Entry 6HUK (electron microscopy, 3.69 A resolution); this record covers chains A and E of the 6 polymer chains in the assembly.

# Chain A
Molecule: Gamma-aminobutyric acid receptor subunit alpha-1
From: Bos taurus
UniProtKB: chimeric construct of P08219, P14867: residues -34 to -8 from P08219 (GBRA1_BOVIN) positions 1-27 (UniProt number = residue number + 35); residues 1-429 from P14867 positions 28-456 (UniProt number = residue number + 27)
Amino-acid sequence (464 residues; each row starts with the number of its first residue; numbers below 1 keep their minus sign (Met-34 is residue -34)):
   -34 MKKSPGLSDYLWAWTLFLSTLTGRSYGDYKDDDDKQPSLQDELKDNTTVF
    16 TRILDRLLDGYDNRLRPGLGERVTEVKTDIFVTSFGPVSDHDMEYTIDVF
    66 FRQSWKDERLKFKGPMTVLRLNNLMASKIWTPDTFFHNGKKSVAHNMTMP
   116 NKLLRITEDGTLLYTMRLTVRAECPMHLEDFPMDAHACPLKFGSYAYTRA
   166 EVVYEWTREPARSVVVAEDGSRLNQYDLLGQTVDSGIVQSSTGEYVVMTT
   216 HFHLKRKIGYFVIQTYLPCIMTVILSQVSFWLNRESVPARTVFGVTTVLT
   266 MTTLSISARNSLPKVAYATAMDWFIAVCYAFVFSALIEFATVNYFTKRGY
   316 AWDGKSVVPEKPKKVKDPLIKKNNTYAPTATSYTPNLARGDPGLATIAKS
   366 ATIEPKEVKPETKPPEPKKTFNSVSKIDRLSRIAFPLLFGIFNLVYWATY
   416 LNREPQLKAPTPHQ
Not modelled in the structure: -34 to 9, 322-383, 419-429
Cystine bridges: Cys139-Cys153
Glycans and other covalent adducts: glycan linked to Asn111
Sequence notes: linker (-7 to 0)
Residues lining bound ligands:
  - bicuculline methochloride (H0Z): Asp44, Phe46, Phe65, Arg67, Leu118, Thr130
  - PIO ([(2R)-2-octanoyloxy-3-[oxidanyl-[(1R,2R,3S,4R,5R,6S)-2,3,6-tris(oxidanyl)-4,5-diphosphonooxy-cyclohexyl]oxy-phosphoryl]oxy-propyl] octanoate): Arg249, Glu303, Thr306, Phe310, Thr311, Lys312, Arg313, Phe386, Asn387, Ser388, Ser390, Lys391, Ile392, Leu395
UniProt features mapped onto this chain:
  - binding site (4-aminobutanoate): Arg67, Thr130
  - binding site (3alpha-hydroxy-5alpha-pregnan-11,20-dione): Trp246
  - glycosylation (N-linked (GlcNAc...) asparagine): Asn11, Asn111
Reported in the primary citation:
  - binding site for bicuculline methochloride: Phe65

# Chain E
Molecule: Gamma-aminobutyric acid receptor subunit beta-3
From: Homo sapiens
UniProtKB: P28472 (GBRB3_HUMAN), isoform P28472-2; residues -24 to 448 here correspond to UniProt positions 1-473 (UniProt number = residue number + 25)
Amino-acid sequence (473 residues; each row starts with the number of its first residue; numbers below 1 keep their minus sign (Met-24 is residue -24)):
   -24 MCSGLLELLLPIWLSWTLGTRGSEPRSVNDPGNMSFVKETVDKLLKGYDI
    26 RLRPDFGGPPVCVGMNIDIASIDMVSEVNMDYTLTMYFQQYWRDKRLAYS
    76 GIPLNLTLDNRVADQLWVPDTYFLNDKKSFVHGVTVKNRMIRLHPDGTVL
   126 YGLRITTTAACMMDLRRYPLDEQNCTLEIESYGYTTDDIEFYWRGGDKAV
   176 TGVERIELPQFSIVEHRLVSRNVVFATGAYPRLSLSFRLKRNIGYFILQT
   226 YMPSILITILSWVSFWINYDASAARVALGITTVLTMTTINTHLRETLPKI
   276 PYVKAIDMYLMGCFVFVFLALLEYAFVNYIFFGRGPQRQKKLAEKTAKAK
   326 NDRSKSESNRVDAHGNILLTSLEVHNEMNEVSGGIGDTRNSAISFDNSGI
   376 QYRKQSMPREGHGRFLGDRSLPHKKTHLRRRSSQLKIKIPDLTDVNAIDR
   426 WSRIVFPFTFSLFNLVYWLYYVN
Not modelled in the structure: -24 to 7, 313-418, 448
Cystine bridges: Cys136-Cys150
Glycans and other covalent adducts: N-acetylglucosamine (NAG) linked to Asn80; glycan linked to Asn149
Residues lining bound ligands: bicuculline methochloride (H0Z): Tyr97, Glu155, Tyr157, Phe200, Thr202, Tyr205
UniProt features mapped onto this chain:
  - binding site (benzamidine): Asp95 to Tyr97, Glu155 to Tyr157, Phe200
  - binding site (4-aminobutanoate): Tyr97, Glu155, Tyr157, Thr202
  - binding site (histamine): Tyr97, Ser156, Tyr157, Thr202
  - glycosylation (N-linked (GlcNAc...) asparagine): Asn8, Asn80, Asn149
Reported in the primary citation:
  - binding site for bicuculline methochloride: Tyr157, Phe200, Tyr205
  - mutagenesis - K279T (20-fold): increased signaling in response to GABA (citing earlier work)

# Chain A / chain E interface
Contacting residue pairs (97):
  Gly25(A) - Lys13(E)  hydrogen bond (backbone-side chain)
  Asp27(A) - Lys13(E)
  Asn28(A) - Asp84(E)
  Asn28(A) - Arg86(E)
  Arg29(A) - Val16(E)
  Arg29(A) - Asp17(E)  salt bridge
  Arg29(A) - Leu20(E)
  Arg29(A) - Leu83(E)
  Arg29(A) - Asp84(E)  hydrogen bond (backbone-backbone)
  Leu30(A) - Met9(E)  hydrophobic
  Arg31(A) - Met9(E)
  Leu34(A) - Val12(E)  hydrophobic
  Leu34(A) - Leu79(E)
  Arg74(A) - Met9(E)
  Ser92(A) - Arg86(E)
  Ile94(A) - Arg86(E)
  Asp98(A) - Val111(E)
  Thr99(A) - Val109(E)
  Thr99(A) - Thr110(E)  hydrogen bond (backbone-side chain)
  Phe100(A) - Tyr62(E)
  Phe100(A) - Val109(E)
  Phe100(A) - Asn113(E)
  Phe100(A) - Arg129(E)
  Phe101(A) - Arg129(E)
  His102(A) - Tyr62(E)
  Gly104(A) - Arg129(E)  hydrogen bond (backbone-side chain)
  Lys105(A) - Asp48(E)
  Lys105(A) - Phe105(E)
  Lys105(A) - His107(E)
  Lys106(A) - Phe105(E)
  Ser107(A) - Val109(E)
  Val108(A) - Val109(E)
  Ala109(A) - Val109(E)
  Met131(A) - Thr110(E)
  Leu133(A) - Val109(E)  hydrophobic
  Leu133(A) - Thr110(E)
  Glu138(A) - Ser46(E)  hydrogen bond
  Tyr160(A) - Tyr62(E)  hydrophobic
  Tyr160(A) - Arg114(E)
  Tyr160(A) - Met115(E)
  Tyr160(A) - Gly127(E)
  Tyr160(A) - Leu128(E)  hydrogen bond (side chain-backbone)
  Tyr160(A) - Arg129(E)
  Ala161(A) - Thr82(E)
  Ala161(A) - Met115(E)  hydrophobic
  Ala161(A) - Arg117(E)  hydrogen bond (backbone-side chain)
  Tyr162(A) - Thr82(E)
  Thr163(A) - Arg117(E)
  Glu166(A) - Asn80(E)
  Glu166(A) - Thr82(E)
  Ser206(A) - Asn41(E)
  Ser206(A) - Gln64(E)  hydrogen bond
  Thr207(A) - Gln64(E)
  Thr207(A) - Arg117(E)  hydrogen bond (backbone-side chain)
  Thr207(A) - Leu125(E)
  Tyr210(A) - Arg117(E)
  Val252(A) - Ala249(E)  hydrophobic
  Thr256(A) - Ala249(E)
  Thr256(A) - Leu253(E)
  Val257(A) - Ala252(E)  hydrophobic
  Val260(A) - Leu253(E)  hydrophobic
  Val260(A) - Thr256(E)
  Thr261(A) - Thr256(E)
  Val263(A) - Ile232(E)  hydrophobic
  Val263(A) - Leu235(E)  hydrophobic
  Leu264(A) - Thr256(E)
  Leu264(A) - Leu259(E)  hydrophobic
  Leu264(A) - Thr260(E)
  Thr267(A) - Thr260(E)
  Thr267(A) - Ile264(E)
  Ile271(A) - His267(E)
  Arg274(A) - Tyr220(E)  hydrogen bond
  Arg274(A) - Gln224(E)
  Asn275(A) - Thr271(E)  hydrogen bond
  Lys279(A) - Pro184(E)
  Lys279(A) - Gln185(E)
  Lys279(A) - Thr271(E)  hydrogen bond (side chain-backbone)
  Lys279(A) - Leu272(E)
  Lys279(A) - Pro273(E)
  Val280(A) - Pro184(E)
  Val280(A) - Tyr220(E)
  Ala281(A) - Pro184(E)  hydrogen bond (backbone-backbone)
  Ala281(A) - Gln185(E)
  Ala281(A) - Asn217(E)
  Ala281(A) - Tyr220(E)  hydrophobic
  Tyr282(A) - Leu223(E)
  Ala283(A) - Leu223(E)  hydrophobic
  Tyr294(A) - Pro228(E)  hydrogen bond (side chain-backbone)
  Tyr294(A) - Leu231(E)  hydrophobic
  Tyr294(A) - Ile232(E)
  Phe298(A) - Leu231(E)
  Phe298(A) - Ile234(E)  hydrophobic
  Phe298(A) - Leu235(E)  hydrophobic
  Leu301(A) - Leu235(E)  hydrophobic
  Ile302(A) - Leu235(E)  hydrophobic
  Ala305(A) - Val238(E)  hydrophobic
  Asn308(A) - Ile242(E)
Also at the interface, not in a pair above, chain A (64 interface residues in all): Tyr26, Pro32, Gly33, Gly35, Met58, Trp95, Pro97, Pro253, Ala291, Tyr309
Also at the interface, not in a pair above, chain E (66 interface residues in all): Tyr66, Leu81, Val87, Gln90, Thr131, Met227, Trp241, Ala246, Ala248, Thr257, Thr263, Arg428

# Overview
64 residues of chain A face 66 of chain E across their interface, with 14 hydrogen bonds and 1 salt bridge.
Among the polar pairs are Arg29(A)-Asp17(E), Gly25(A)-Lys13(E) and Thr99(A)-Thr110(E). From the paper: a
binding site for bicuculline methochloride at Phe65(A) and Tyr157(E) among others; K279T of chain E increases
signaling in response to GABA.
Chain A is Gamma-aminobutyric acid receptor subunit alpha-1 (Bos taurus) and chain E is Gamma-aminobutyric
acid receptor subunit beta-3 (Homo sapiens); the structure, CryoEM structure of human full-length
alpha1beta3gamma2L GABA(A)R in complex with bicuculline and megabody Mb38, was determined by electron
microscopy (same publication as 6HUG, 6HUJ, 6HUO and 6HUP).
